2VDD - chains A and C of the 3 polymer chains in the assembly; structure by X-ray diffraction, 3.30 A resolution.

Chain A (and C):
Molecule: Outer membrane protein tolc
Organism: Escherichia coli
Notes: chain C of this document is another copy of the same molecule, construct and numbering; everything in this record applies to it too
UniProt: P02930 (TOLC_ECOLI); residue numbers follow UniProt; this construct covers 1-450
Amino-acid sequence (460 residues; each row starts with the number of its first residue):
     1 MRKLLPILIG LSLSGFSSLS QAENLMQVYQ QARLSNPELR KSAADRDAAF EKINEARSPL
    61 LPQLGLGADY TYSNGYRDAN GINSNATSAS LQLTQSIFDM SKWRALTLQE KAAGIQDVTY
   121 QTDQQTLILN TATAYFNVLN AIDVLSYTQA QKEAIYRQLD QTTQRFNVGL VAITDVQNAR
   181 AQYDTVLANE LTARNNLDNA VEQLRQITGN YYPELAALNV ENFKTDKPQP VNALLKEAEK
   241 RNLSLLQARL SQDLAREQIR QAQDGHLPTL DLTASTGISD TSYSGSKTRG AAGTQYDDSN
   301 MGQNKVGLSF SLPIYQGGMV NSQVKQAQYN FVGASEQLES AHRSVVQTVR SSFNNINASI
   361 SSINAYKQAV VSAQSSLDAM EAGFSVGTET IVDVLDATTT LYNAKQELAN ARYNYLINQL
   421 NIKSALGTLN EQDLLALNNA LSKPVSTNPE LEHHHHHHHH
Disordered / not traced: 1-22, 452-460
Differences from the reference sequence: conflict Arg2 (Lys in P02930); engineered mutation Leu191 (Val in P02930), Phe384 (Tyr in P02930), Glu389 (Arg in P02930)

Interface between chain A and chain C:
Contacting residue pairs (102):
  Ser35(A) - Arg343(C)  hydrogen bond (backbone-side chain)
  Pro37(A) - Glu336(C)
  Pro37(A) - Glu339(C)
  Pro37(A) - Ser340(C)
  Pro37(A) - Arg343(C)
  Glu38(A) - Ser340(C)  hydrogen bond
  Arg40(A) - Glu336(C)  salt bridge
  Lys41(A) - Gly333(C)
  Lys41(A) - Gln337(C)
  Ala44(A) - Tyr329(C)
  Ala44(A) - Gly333(C)
  Asp47(A) - Tyr329(C)
  Ala48(A) - Gln326(C)
  Glu51(A) - Ser322(C)  hydrogen bond
  Glu51(A) - Lys325(C)
  Glu51(A) - Gln326(C)
  Lys52(A) - Gln326(C)
  Asn54(A) - Ser322(C)
  Glu55(A) - Ser322(C)  hydrogen bond (backbone-side chain)
  Glu55(A) - Gln323(C)  hydrogen bond
  Glu55(A) - Gln326(C)  hydrogen bond
  Ser58(A) - Gln316(C)  hydrogen bond (side chain-backbone)
  Ser58(A) - Gly317(C)
  Ser58(A) - Met319(C)
  Leu61(A) - Tyr315(C)
  Leu61(A) - Gly317(C)
  Pro62(A) - Tyr315(C)
  Pro62(A) - Gly317(C)  hydrogen bond (backbone-backbone)
  Gln63(A) - Tyr315(C)
  Gln63(A) - Gln316(C)
  Gln63(A) - Gly317(C)
  Leu64(A) - Pro313(C)
  Leu64(A) - Ile314(C)  hydrogen bond (backbone-backbone)
  Leu64(A) - Tyr315(C)  hydrogen bond (backbone-backbone)
  Gly65(A) - Leu312(C)
  Gly65(A) - Ile314(C)
  Leu66(A) - Ser311(C)
  Leu66(A) - Leu312(C)  hydrogen bond (backbone-backbone)
  Gly67(A) - Phe310(C)
  Ala68(A) - Ser309(C)
  Ala68(A) - Phe310(C)  hydrogen bond (backbone-backbone)
  Asp69(A) - Leu308(C)
  Asp69(A) - Ser309(C)  hydrogen bond
  Tyr70(A) - Gly307(C)
  Tyr70(A) - Leu308(C)  hydrogen bond (backbone-backbone)
  Thr71(A) - Val306(C)
  Thr71(A) - Gly307(C)
  Tyr72(A) - Asn304(C)
  Tyr72(A) - Lys305(C)
  Tyr72(A) - Val306(C)  hydrogen bond (backbone-backbone)
  Ser73(A) - Gln303(C)
  Ser73(A) - Asn304(C)
  Ser73(A) - Lys305(C)
  Asn74(A) - Gln303(C)
  Asn74(A) - Asn304(C)  hydrogen bond (backbone-backbone)
  Gly75(A) - Gly302(C)
  Gly75(A) - Gln303(C)
  Tyr76(A) - Thr276(C)
  Tyr76(A) - Gly277(C)  hydrogen bond (side chain-backbone)
  Tyr76(A) - Ile278(C)
  Tyr76(A) - Gly302(C)  hydrogen bond (backbone-backbone)
  Tyr76(A) - Gln303(C)
  Tyr76(A) - Asn304(C)
  Arg77(A) - Asn300(C)  hydrogen bond
  Asp78(A) - Asn300(C)  hydrogen bond (side chain-backbone)
  Asp78(A) - Met301(C)
  Ala79(A) - Met301(C)  hydrophobic
  Leu91(A) - Ile314(C)  hydrophobic
  Thr174(A) - Met380(C)
  Thr174(A) - Thr388(C)
  Thr174(A) - Glu389(C)
  Gln177(A) - Ser375(C)
  Gln177(A) - Ser376(C)
  Asn178(A) - Ser376(C)
  Asn178(A) - Met380(C)
  Arg180(A) - Ser372(C)  hydrogen bond (backbone-side chain)
  Ala181(A) - Ser372(C)  hydrogen bond (backbone-side chain)
  Asp184(A) - Gln368(C)
  Asp184(A) - Ala369(C)
  Asp184(A) - Ser372(C)
  Ala188(A) - Ala365(C)  hydrophobic
  Ala188(A) - Tyr366(C)
  Leu191(A) - Ser361(C)
  Leu191(A) - Ser362(C)
  Asn195(A) - Asn354(C)
  Asn195(A) - Asn355(C)  hydrogen bond
  Asn195(A) - Ala358(C)
  Asp198(A) - Asn354(C)
  Asn199(A) - Ser351(C)  hydrogen bond
  Asn199(A) - Asn354(C)  hydrogen bond
  Asn199(A) - Asn355(C)  hydrogen bond
  Glu202(A) - Gln347(C)
  Glu202(A) - Arg350(C)  salt bridge
  Gln203(A) - Gln347(C)
  Arg205(A) - Arg350(C)
  Gln206(A) - Arg343(C)  hydrogen bond (backbone-side chain)
  Gln206(A) - Ser344(C)
  Gln206(A) - Gln347(C)
  Ile207(A) - Arg343(C)
  Thr208(A) - Arg343(C)
  Gly209(A) - Arg343(C)
  Ile391(A) - Glu389(C)
Other interface residues (no listed pair), chain A (57 interface residues in all): Asn36, Ala172, Thr185, Asn189, Thr192
Other interface residues (no listed pair), chain C (57 interface residues in all): Ser299, Gly318, Val332, Ala373, Ala379

In short:
The chain A/chain C interface involves 57 residues from each chain; the contacts include 27 hydrogen bonds and
2 salt bridges. Polar pairs include Arg40(A)-Glu336(C), Glu202(A)-Arg350(C) and Ser35(A)-Arg343(C).
Chain A and chain C are both Outer membrane protein tolc (Escherichia coli); the structure, Crystal Structure
of the Open State of TolC Outer Membrane Component of Mutlidrug Efflux Pumps, was determined by X-ray
diffraction (same publication as 2VDE).
